9LGO - chains F and E of the 10 polymer chains in the assembly; structure by electron microscopy, 3.51 A resolution.

Chain F:
Protein: ATPase family gene 2 protein homolog B
Organism: Homo sapiens
Notes: EC 3.6.4.10
UniProt: Q9BVQ7 (AFG2B_HUMAN); residue numbers follow UniProt; this construct covers 1-749
Chain sequence (749 residues; row label = number of the first residue in the row):
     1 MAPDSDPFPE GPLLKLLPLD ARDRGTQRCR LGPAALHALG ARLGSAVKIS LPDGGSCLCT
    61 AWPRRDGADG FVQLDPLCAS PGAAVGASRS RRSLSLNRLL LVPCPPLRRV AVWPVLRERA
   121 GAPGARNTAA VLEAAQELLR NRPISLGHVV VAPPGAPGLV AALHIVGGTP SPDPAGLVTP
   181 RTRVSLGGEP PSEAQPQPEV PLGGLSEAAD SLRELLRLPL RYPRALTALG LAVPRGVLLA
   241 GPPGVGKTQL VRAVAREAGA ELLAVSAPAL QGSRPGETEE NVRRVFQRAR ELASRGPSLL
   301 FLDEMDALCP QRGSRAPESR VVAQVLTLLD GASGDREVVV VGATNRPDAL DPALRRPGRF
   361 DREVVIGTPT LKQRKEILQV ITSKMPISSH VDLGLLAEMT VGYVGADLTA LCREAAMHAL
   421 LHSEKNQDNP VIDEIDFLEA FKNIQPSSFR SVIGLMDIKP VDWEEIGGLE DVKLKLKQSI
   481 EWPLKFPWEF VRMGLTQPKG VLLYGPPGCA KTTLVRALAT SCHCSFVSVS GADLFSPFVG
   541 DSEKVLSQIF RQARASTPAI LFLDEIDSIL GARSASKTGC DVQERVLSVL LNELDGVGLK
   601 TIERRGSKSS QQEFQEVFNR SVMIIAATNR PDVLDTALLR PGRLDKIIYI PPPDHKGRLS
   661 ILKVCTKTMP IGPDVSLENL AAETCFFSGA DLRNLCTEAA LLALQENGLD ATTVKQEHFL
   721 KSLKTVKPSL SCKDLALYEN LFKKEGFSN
Disordered / not traced: 1-11, 119-126, 192-198, 573-580, 598-617, 748-749
Swiss-Prot annotation at these positions:
  - binding site (ATP): Gly241 to Thr248, Gly505 to Thr512
  - modified residue: Met1 (N-acetylmethionine)
Ligand contacts:
  - ATP (adenosine-5'-triphosphate), molecule 1: Val200, Leu202, Gly203, Pro242, Pro243, Gly244, Val245, Gly246, Lys247, Thr248, Gln249, Glu304, Asn345, Ile377, Gly405, Ala406, Thr409
  - ATP, molecule 2: Glu465, Ile466, Gly467, Pro506, Pro507, Gly508, Cys509, Ala510, Lys511, Thr512, Thr513, Asp564, Glu565, Ile661, Gly689, Ala690, Arg693

Chain E:
Protein: ATPase family gene 2 protein homolog A
Organism: Homo sapiens
Notes: EC 3.6.4.10
UniProt: Q8NB90 (AFG2A_HUMAN); residues 1-886 here = UniProt positions 1-886
Chain sequence (886 residues; row label = number of the first residue in the row):
     1 MSSKKNRKRL NQSAENGSSL PSAASSCAEA RAPSAGSDFA ATSGTLTVTN LLEKVDDKIP
    61 KTFQNSLIHL GLNTMKSANI CIGRPVLLTS LNGKQEVYTA WPMAGFPGGK VGLSEMAQKN
   121 VGVRPGDAIQ VQPLVGAVLQ AEEMDVALSD KDMEINEEEL TGCILRKLDG KIVLPGNFLY
   181 CTFYGRPYKL QVLRVKGADG MILGGPQSDS DTDAQRMAFE QSSMETSSLE LSLQLSQLDL
   241 EDTQIPTSRS TPYKPIDDRI TNKASDVLLD VTQSPGDGSG LMLEEVTGLK CNFESAREGN
   301 EQLTEEERLL KFSIGAKCNT DTFYFISSTT RVNFTEIDKN SKEQDNQFKV TYDMIGGLSS
   361 QLKAIREIIE LPLKQPELFK SYGIPAPRGV LLYGPPGTGK TMIARAVANE VGAYVSVING
   421 PEIISKFYGE TEAKLRQIFA EATLRHPSII FIDQLDALCP KREGAQNEVE KRVVASLLTL
   481 MDGIGSEVSE GQVLVLGATN RPHALDAALR RPGRFDKEIE IGVPNAQDRL DILQKLLRRV
   541 PHLLTEAELL QLANSAHGYV GADLKVLCNE AGLCALRRIL KKQPNLPDVK VAGLVKITLK
   601 DFLQAMNDIR PSAMREIAID VPNVSWSDIG GLESIKLKLE QAVEWPLKHP ESFIRMGIQP
   661 PKGVLLYGPP GCSKTMIAKA LANESGLNFL AIKGPELMNK YVGESERAVR ETFRKARAVA
   721 PSIIFFDQLD ALAVERGSSL GAGNVADRVL AQLLTEMDGI EQLKDVTILA ATNRPDRIDK
   781 ALMRPGRIDR IIYVPLPDAA TRREIFKLQF HSMPVSNEVD LDELILQTDA YSGAEIVAVC
   841 REAALLALEE DIQANLIMKR HFTQALSTVT PRIPESLRRF YEDYQE
Disordered / not traced: 1-43, 205-314, 337-346, 613-621, 872-886
Construct notes: conflict Gln454 (Glu in Q8NB90), Gln728 (Glu in Q8NB90)
Swiss-Prot annotation at these positions:
  - binding site (ATP): Gly394 to Thr401, Gly668 to Thr675
  - modified residue: Thr272 (Phosphothreonine), Ser274 (Phosphoserine), Ser279 (Phosphoserine)
  - cross-link: Lys859 (Glycyl lysine isopeptide (Lys-Gly) (interchain with G-Cter in SUMO2))
Ligand contacts: ATP (adenosine-5'-triphosphate): Gly356, Pro395, Pro396, Gly397, Thr398, Lys400, Thr401, Met402, Gly561, Ala562, Lys565

How chain F and chain E interact:
Pairs across the interface - 35 pairs, chain F then chain E:
  Leu218(F) - Leu573(E)  hydrophobic
  Leu218(F) - Leu576(E)  hydrophobic
  Arg221(F) - Asp588(E)  salt bridge
  Pro223(F) - Asp588(E)
  Ala225(F) - Asp588(E)
  Leu229(F) - Gly572(E)
  Leu229(F) - Ala592(E)
  Leu229(F) - Val595(E)  hydrophobic
  Leu231(F) - Cys568(E)
  Leu231(F) - Asn569(E)
  Val233(F) - Leu573(E)  hydrophobic
  Leu474(F) - Glu849(E)
  Trp482(F) - Glu849(E)
  Trp482(F) - Ile852(E)
  Phe486(F) - Ile852(E)  hydrophobic
  Glu489(F) - Leu848(E)
  Glu489(F) - Ile852(E)
  Glu489(F) - Gln853(E)
  Arg492(F) - Ser812(E)
  Arg492(F) - Pro814(E)
  Arg492(F) - Ala854(E)  hydrogen bond (side chain-backbone)
  Arg492(F) - Asn855(E)
  Met493(F) - Met813(E)
  Met493(F) - Ile857(E)  hydrophobic
  Gly494(F) - Arg841(E)
  Leu495(F) - Arg841(E)
  Leu495(F) - Ala844(E)  hydrophobic
  Leu495(F) - Leu845(E)  hydrophobic
  Glu584(F) - Leu740(E)
  Leu587(F) - Leu740(E)  hydrophobic
  Asp635(F) - Ser738(E)
  Thr636(F) - Glu735(E)  hydrogen bond
  Thr636(F) - Ser738(E)  hydrogen bond
  Pro641(F) - Asn699(E)
  Arg643(F) - Asn699(E)
Interface residues without a listed pair, chain F (29 interface residues in all): Asn127, Leu226, Ala228, Gly230, Ala232, Gln478, Asp595, Arg640
Interface residues without a listed pair, chain E (29 interface residues in all): Glu154, Leu580, Met698, Val734

In short:
The chain F/chain E interface involves 29 residues from each chain; the contacts include 3 hydrogen bonds and
1 salt bridge. Among the polar pairs are Arg221(F)-Asp588(E), Arg492(F)-Ala854(E) and Thr636(F)-Glu735(E).
Chain F binds ATP. Ligands of chain E: ATP.
Chain F is ATPase family gene 2 protein homolog B and chain E is ATPase family gene 2 protein homolog A, both
from Homo sapiens; the structure, Cryo-EM structure of the SPATA5-SPATA5L1-CINP-C1orf109 complex, was
determined by electron microscopy.
